Entry 8ZDV (electron microscopy, 2.80 A resolution); this record covers chains G and H of the 6 polymer chains in the assembly.

# Chain G (and H)
Molecule: Hemagglutinin
Organism: Influenza A virus
Notes: chain H of this document is another copy of the same molecule, construct and numbering; everything in this record applies to it too
UniProtKB: A0A7S5LHD9 (A0A7S5LHD9_9INFA); residues -8 to 181 here correspond to UniProt positions 321-510 (UniProt number = residue number + 329)
Sequence (190 residues; numbered -8 to 181; the number before each row is that of its first residue; numbers below 1 keep their minus sign (Pro-8 is residue -8)):
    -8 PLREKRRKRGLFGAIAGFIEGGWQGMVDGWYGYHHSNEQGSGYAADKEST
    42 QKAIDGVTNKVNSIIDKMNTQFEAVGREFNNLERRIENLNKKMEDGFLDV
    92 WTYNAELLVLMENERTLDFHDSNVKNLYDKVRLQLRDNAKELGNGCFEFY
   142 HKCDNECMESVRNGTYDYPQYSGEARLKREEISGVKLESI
Disordered / not traced: -8 to 0, 172-181
Sequence notes: conflict Gly164 (Glu493 in A0A7S5LHD9)
Cystine bridges: Cys144-Cys148
Covalently attached groups: N-acetylglucosamine (NAG) linked to Asn154

# How chain G and chain H interact
Contacting residue pairs - 39 pairs, chain G then chain H:
  Phe3(G) - Leu2(H)  hydrophobic
  Lys58(G) - Tyr94(H)
  Lys58(G) - Glu97(H)  salt bridge
  Lys58(G) - Leu101(H)
  Thr61(G) - Asp90(H)
  Gln62(G) - Asp90(H)
  Phe63(G) - Lys83(H)
  Arg68(G) - Arg76(H)
  Arg68(G) - Asn79(H)  hydrogen bond
  Arg68(G) - Leu80(H)
  Arg68(G) - Lys83(H)
  Glu69(G) - Arg76(H)  hydrogen bond (backbone-side chain)
  Phe70(G) - Arg76(H)
  Glu74(G) - Arg76(H)  salt bridge
  Asn81(G) - Leu80(H)
  Met84(G) - Leu80(H)  hydrophobic
  Met84(G) - Met84(H)  hydrophobic
  Phe88(G) - Met84(H)
  Phe88(G) - Gly87(H)
  Phe88(G) - Phe88(H)
  Trp92(G) - Val91(H)  hydrophobic
  Trp92(G) - Tyr94(H)  hydrophobic
  Asn95(G) - Val91(H)
  Asn95(G) - Tyr94(H)
  Leu99(G) - Tyr94(H)
  Leu99(G) - Leu98(H)  hydrophobic
  Arg106(G) - Leu2(H)
  Arg106(G) - Glu105(H)  salt bridge
  Arg106(G) - Asp109(H)  salt bridge
  Phe110(G) - Leu2(H)  hydrophobic
  Ser113(G) - Leu2(H)
  Asn117(G) - Gly1(H)  hydrogen bond (side chain-backbone)
  Asn117(G) - Leu2(H)
  Leu124(G) - Phe9(H)  hydrophobic
  Leu124(G) - Glu132(H)
  Arg127(G) - Lys131(H)
  Arg127(G) - Leu133(H)
  Arg127(G) - Gly134(H)
  Arg167(G) - Glu171(H)  salt bridge
Other interface residues (no listed pair), chain G (32 interface residues in all): Met59, Glu64, Val66, Ile77, Leu80, Val91, Met102, Asp109, Arg123, Tyr159
Other interface residues (no listed pair), chain H (29 interface residues in all): Phe3, Gly4, Asn95, Met102, Arg106, Tyr119

# Summary
The interface between chain G and chain H involves 32 residues on one side and 29 on the other; the contacts
include 3 hydrogen bonds and 5 salt bridges. Among the polar pairs are Lys58(G)-Glu97(H), Glu74(G)-Arg76(H)
and Arg106(G)-Glu105(H). N-acetylglucosamine is covalently linked to Asn154(G).
Chain G and chain H are both Hemagglutinin (Influenza A virus); the structure, The cryoEM structure of H5N8 HA
in an auto inhibited state, was determined by electron microscopy together with 8ZDW from the same study.
